4ITV - chains D and E of the 12 polymer chains in the assembly; structure by X-ray diffraction, 3.60 A resolution.

# Chain D (and E)
Molecule: Non-haem bromoperoxidase BPO-A2, Matrix protein 1
From: Streptomyces aureofaciens
Notes: EC 1.11.1.-; chain E of this document is another copy of the same molecule, construct and numbering; everything in this record applies to it too
UniProt: chimeric construct of P29715, P03485: residues 0-277 from P29715 (BPOA2_STRAU) positions 1-278 (UniProt number = residue number + 1); residues 286-447 from P03485 positions 3-164 (UniProt number = residue number - 283)
Chain sequence (456 residues; each row starts with the number of its first residue; numbering starts at 0):
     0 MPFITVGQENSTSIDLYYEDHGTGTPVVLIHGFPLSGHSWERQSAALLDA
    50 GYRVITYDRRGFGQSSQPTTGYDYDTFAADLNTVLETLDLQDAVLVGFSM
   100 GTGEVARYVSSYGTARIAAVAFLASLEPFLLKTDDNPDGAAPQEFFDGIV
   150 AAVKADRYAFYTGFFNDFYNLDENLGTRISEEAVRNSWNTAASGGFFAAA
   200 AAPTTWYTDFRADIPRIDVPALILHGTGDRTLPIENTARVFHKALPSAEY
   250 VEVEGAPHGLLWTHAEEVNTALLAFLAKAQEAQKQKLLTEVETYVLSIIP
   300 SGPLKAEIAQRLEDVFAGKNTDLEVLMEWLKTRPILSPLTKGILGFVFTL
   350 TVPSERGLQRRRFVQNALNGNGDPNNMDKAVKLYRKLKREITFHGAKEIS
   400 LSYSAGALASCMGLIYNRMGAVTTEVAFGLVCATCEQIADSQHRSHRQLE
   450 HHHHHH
Disordered / not traced: 0, 441-455
Construct notes: engineered mutation T24 (Gln25 in P29715), A118 (Lys119 in P29715); linker (278-285); expression tag (448-455)
UniProt features mapped onto this chain:
  - active site: S98, D228, H257

# Interface between chain D and chain E
Residue-residue contacts (42; chain D residue first):
  E8(D) - D19(E)
  E8(D) - H20(E)  salt bridge
  N9(D) - D19(E)  hydrogen bond
  N9(D) - H20(E)  hydrogen bond (side chain-backbone)
  N9(D) - G21(E)  hydrogen bond (side chain-backbone)
  N9(D) - I390(E)
  S10(D) - Y17(E)  hydrogen bond
  S10(D) - D19(E)  hydrogen bond
  S10(D) - L87(E)
  S10(D) - I390(E)
  T11(D) - P1(E)
  T11(D) - Y17(E)
  T11(D) - D19(E)
  Q66(D) - E18(E)
  Q66(D) - H20(E)
  Q66(D) - H37(E)  hydrogen bond
  P67(D) - H20(E)
  T68(D) - H20(E)
  T68(D) - L47(E)
  A154(D) - R41(E)  hydrogen bond (backbone-side chain)
  D155(D) - S179(E)  hydrogen bond
  D155(D) - A182(E)
  D155(D) - W261(E)
  R156(D) - E40(E)  salt bridge
  Y157(D) - E40(E)  hydrogen bond
  Y157(D) - E181(E)
  Y157(D) - A182(E)
  Y157(D) - N185(E)
  Y157(D) - W261(E)  hydrophobic
  A158(D) - S179(E)
  A158(D) - E181(E)
  T161(D) - E181(E)  hydrogen bond
  T161(D) - R184(E)
  W187(D) - E181(E)
  W187(D) - R184(E)
  W187(D) - N185(E)
  W187(D) - N188(E)
  N188(D) - N188(E)
  A191(D) - N185(E)
  F195(D) - E40(E)
  F195(D) - S43(E)
  F195(D) - A44(E)  hydrophobic
Other interface residues (no listed pair), chain D (21 interface residues in all): Q7, S65, K153, F196
Other interface residues (no listed pair), chain E (24 interface residues in all): T22, R52, R388

# Overview
The interface between chain D and chain E involves 21 residues on one side and 24 on the other, with 10
hydrogen bonds and 2 salt bridges. Polar contacts include E8(D)-H20(E), R156(D)-E40(E) and N9(D)-D19(E).
Curated annotation (UniProt) lists 3 active-site residues on chain D.
Chain D and chain E are both Non-haem bromoperoxidase BPO-A2, Matrix protein 1 (Streptomyces aureofaciens);
the structure, Structure of a 16 nm protein cage designed by fusing symmetric oligomeric domains, triple
mutant, P212121 ..., was determined by X-ray diffraction, deposited together with 4IQ4 and 4IVJ.
